3ZK8 - chain A; structure by X-ray diffraction, 1.65 A resolution.

[Chain A]
Protein: Manganese abc transporter substrate-binding lipoprotein
Organism: Streptococcus pneumoniae
UniProtKB: P0A4G2 (MTSA_STRPN); residues 32-309 here = UniProt positions 32-309
Amino-acid sequence (278 residues; row label = number of the first residue in the row):
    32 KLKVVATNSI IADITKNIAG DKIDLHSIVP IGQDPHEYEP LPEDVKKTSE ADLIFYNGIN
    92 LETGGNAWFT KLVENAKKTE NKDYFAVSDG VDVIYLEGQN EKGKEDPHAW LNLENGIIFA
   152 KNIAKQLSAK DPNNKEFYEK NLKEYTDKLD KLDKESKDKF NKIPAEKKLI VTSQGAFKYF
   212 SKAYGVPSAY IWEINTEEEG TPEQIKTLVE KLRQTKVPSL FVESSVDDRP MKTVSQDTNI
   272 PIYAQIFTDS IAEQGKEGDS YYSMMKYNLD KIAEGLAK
Sequence notes: engineered mutation Gln205 (Glu in P0A4G2)
Curated features (UniProtKB/Swiss-Prot):
  - binding site (Mn(2+)): His67, His139, Asp280
  - natural variant: Ile62 (I62V: In strain: NA-1383/97), Glu81 (E81Q: In strain: NA-1383/97), Asp83 (D83N: In strain: TIGR4), Asp120 (D120E: In strain: NA-1064/97, NA-1383/97 and 1 more), Gln130 (Q130K: In strain: NA-1064/97 and NA-1508/92), Ile148 (I148M: In strain: NA-1383/97), Asn164 (N164S: In strain: NA-1383/97), Ser187 to Asp189 (sequence variant, change not given here; In strain: NA-1383/97), Lys193 (K193N: In strain: NA-1064/97, NA-1383/97 and 1 more), Ala207 (A207C: In strain: NA-1383/97), Glu234 (E234D: In strain: NA-1383/97), Val248 (V248T: In strain: NA-1383/97), 2 further natural variant entries in UniProt

[Summary]
Curated annotation (UniProt) lists 3 Mn2+-binding residues.
Chain A is Manganese abc transporter substrate-binding lipoprotein (Streptococcus pneumoniae); the structure,
Crystal structure of pneumococcal surface antigen psaa E205Q in the metal-free, open state, was determined by
X-ray diffraction together with 3ZK7, 3ZK9 and 3ZKA from the same study.
